PDB entry 2A6J | X-ray diffraction, 2.70 A resolution | chains L and H of the 4 polymer chains in the assembly

== Chain L ==
Molecule: Germline antibody 36-65 Fab light chain
Source organism: Mus musculus
Notes: fragment: Fab; antibody fragment or engineered binder
Chain sequence (214 residues; each row starts with the number of its first residue):
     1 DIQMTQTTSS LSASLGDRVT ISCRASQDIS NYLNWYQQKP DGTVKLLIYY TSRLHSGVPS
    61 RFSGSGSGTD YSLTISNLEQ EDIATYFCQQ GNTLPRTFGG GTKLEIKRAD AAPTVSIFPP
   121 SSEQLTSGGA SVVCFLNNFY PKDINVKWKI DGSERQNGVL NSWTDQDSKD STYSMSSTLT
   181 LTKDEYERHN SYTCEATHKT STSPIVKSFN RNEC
Disulfides: Cys23-Cys88, Cys134-Cys194

== Chain H ==
Molecule: Germline antibody 36-65 Fab heavy chain
Source organism: Mus musculus
Notes: antibody fragment or engineered binder
Chain sequence (222 residues; each row starts with the number of its first residue):
     1 EVQLQQSGAE LVRAGSSVKM SCKASGYTFT SYGINWVKQR PGQGLEWIGY INPGNGYTKY
    61 NEKFKGKTTL TVDKSSSTAY MQLRSLTSED SAVYFCARSV YYGGSYYFDY WGQGTTLTVS
   121 SAKTTPPSVY PLAPGSAAQT NSMVTLGCLV KGYFPEPVTV TWNSGSLSSG VHTFPAVLQS
   181 DLYTLSSSVT VPSSPRPSET VTCNVAHPAS STKVDKKIVP RD
Disulfides: Cys22-Cys96, Cys148-Cys203

== Interface between chain L and chain H ==
Residue-residue contacts - 75 pairs, chain L then chain H:
  Tyr32(L) with Gly104(H), hydrogen bond (side chain-backbone); Ser105(H)
  Asn34(L) with Tyr106(H); Tyr107(H)
  Tyr36(L) with Tyr107(H); Phe108(H), hydrogen bond (side chain-backbone); Trp111(H)
  Gln38(L) with Gln39(H), hydrogen bond; Phe95(H)
  Gly42(L) with Phe95(H)
  Val44(L) with Phe95(H), hydrophobic; Trp111(H)
  Leu46(L) with Phe108(H); Asp109(H)
  Tyr49(L) with Tyr102(H), hydrophobic; Tyr107(H), hydrophobic
  Tyr50(L) with Tyr102(H); Gly103(H), hydrogen bond (side chain-backbone)
  Leu54(L) with Tyr102(H), hydrophobic
  Thr85(L) with Gln43(H), hydrogen bond
  Phe87(L) with Gln43(H); Leu45(H), hydrophobic
  Gln89(L) with Phe108(H)
  Gly91(L) with Tyr106(H)
  Leu94(L) with Lys59(H)
  Pro95(L) with Trp47(H), hydrophobic
  Arg96(L) with Trp47(H)
  Phe98(L) with Val37(H), hydrophobic; Leu45(H); Glu46(H); Trp47(H), hydrophobic; Phe108(H), hydrophobic
  Gly100(L) with Gln43(H)
  Thr114(L) with Thr140(H)
  Val115(L) with Gln139(H)
  Ser116(L) with Thr145(H)
  Phe118(L) with Leu132(H); Ala133(H); Thr145(H)
  Pro119(L) with Asp222(H)
  Pro120(L) with Asp222(H)
  Ser121(L) with Tyr130(H); Pro131(H)
  Ser122(L) with Asp222(H), hydrogen bond (backbone-backbone)
  Glu123(L) with Pro131(H); Lys216(H), salt bridge
  Gln124(L) with Tyr130(H); Leu149(H)
  Ser127(L) with Tyr130(H), hydrogen bond
  Ser131(L) with Leu149(H)
  Val133(L) with Leu149(H), hydrophobic
  Phe135(L) with Leu132(H), hydrophobic; Phe174(H), hydrophobic; Ser187(H); Ser188(H)
  Asn137(L) with His172(H); Phe174(H); Ser188(H), hydrogen bond
  Asn138(L) with His172(H), hydrogen bond
  Leu160(L) with Val177(H), hydrophobic
  Asn161(L) with Val177(H)
  Ser162(L) with Phe174(H); Pro175(H), hydrogen bond (side chain-backbone)
  Trp163(L) with Pro175(H)
  Thr164(L) with Phe174(H)
  Ser174(L) with His172(H); Phe174(H)
  Met175(L) with Phe174(H)
  Ser176(L) with Phe174(H); Ser186(H), hydrogen bond
  Thr180(L) with Lys151(H); Gln179(H)
  Lys207(L) with Gln139(H), hydrogen bond (side chain-backbone)
  Cys214(L) with Arg221(H), hydrogen bond (backbone-side chain); Asp222(H), hydrogen bond
Also at the interface, not in a pair above, chain L (50 interface residues in all): Arg53, Gly101, Lys103, Ser208
Also at the interface, not in a pair above, chain H (44 interface residues in all): Asn35, Asn61, Pro134, Ser136, Ala138, Leu146, Gly147

== Summary ==
50 residues of chain L face 44 of chain H across their interface, with 14 hydrogen bonds and 1 salt bridge.
Polar contacts include Glu123(L)-Lys216(H), Tyr32(L)-Gly104(H) and Tyr36(L)-Phe108(H).
Chain L is Germline antibody 36-65 Fab light chain and chain H is Germline antibody 36-65 Fab heavy chain,
both from Mus musculus; the structure, Crystal structure analysis of the anti-arsonate germline antibody
36-65, was determined by X-ray diffraction (same publication as 2A6D, 2A6I and 2A6K).
